3I69 - chains A and B; structure by X-ray diffraction, 2.38 A resolution.

Chain A (and B):
Protein: Glutathione S-transferase A1
From: Homo sapiens
Notes: EC 2.5.1.18; chain B of this document is another copy of the same molecule, construct and numbering; everything in this record applies to it too
Reference sequence: P08263 (GSTA1_HUMAN); numbering as in UniProt (aligned over 1-222)
Sequence (222 residues; row label = number of the first residue in the row):
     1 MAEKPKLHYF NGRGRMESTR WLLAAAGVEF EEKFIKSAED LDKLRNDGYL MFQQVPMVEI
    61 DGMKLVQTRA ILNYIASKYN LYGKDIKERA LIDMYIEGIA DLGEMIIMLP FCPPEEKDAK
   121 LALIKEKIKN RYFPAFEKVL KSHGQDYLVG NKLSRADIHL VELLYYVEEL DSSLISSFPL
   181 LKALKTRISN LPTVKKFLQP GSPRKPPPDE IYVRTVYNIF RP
Disordered / not traced: 1, 221-222 (chain B: 1)
Construct notes: engineered mutation G12 (Ala in P08263), I107 (Leu in P08263), M108 (Leu in P08263), F111 (Val in P08263), P208 (Met in P08263), I211 (Lys in P08263), Y212 (Ser in P08263), V213 (Leu in P08263), R214 (Glu in P08263), T215 (Glu in P08263), V216 (Ala in P08263), Y217 (Arg in P08263), N218 (Lys in P08263), P222 (Phe in P08263)
Swiss-Prot annotation at these positions:
  - binding site (glutathione): Y9, R45, Q54, V55, Q67, T68
  - modified residue: M1 (N-acetylmethionine), A2 (N-acetylalanine), K4 (N6-succinyllysine)
  - mutagenesis: Y9 (Y9F: Decreased isomerase activity), I71 (I71A/V: No significant effect on enzyme activity. Reduces protein stability)
Ligand contacts: glutathione (GSH): D101, K127, R131
What the authors report for this chain:
  - contacts within the chain: F111-Y217 (pi stacking)
  - conformationally variable residues (side-chain flip): F10, M108

Chain A / chain B interface:
Pairs across the interface - 61 pairs, chain A then chain B:
  M51(A) with M94(B), hydrophobic; Y95(B), hydrophobic; A135(B); V139(B), hydrophobic
  F52(A) with M94(B); G98(B); R131(B), hydrogen bond (backbone-side chain); Y132(B), hydrophobic; A135(B), hydrophobic; F136(B), hydrophobic
  Q53(A) with N130(B); R131(B), hydrogen bond
  Q54(A) with R131(B), hydrogen bond; Y132(B)
  D61(A) with K87(B), hydrogen bond (backbone-side chain)
  K64(A) with M94(B)
  L65(A) with A90(B), hydrophobic; M94(B), hydrophobic
  V66(A) with M94(B), hydrogen bond (backbone-side chain)
  Q67(A) with M94(B); E97(B); G98(B); D101(B), hydrogen bond
  R69(A) with R69(B); E97(B)
  A70(A) with D93(B); M94(B)
  N73(A) with D93(B), hydrogen bond
  Y74(A) with I86(B), hydrophobic; A90(B), hydrophobic
  S77(A) with I86(B); R89(B), hydrogen bond
  K78(A) with I86(B)
  Y82(A) with N73(B)
  I86(A) with Y74(B), hydrophobic; S77(B); K78(B)
  K87(A) with D61(B), hydrogen bond (side chain-backbone)
  R89(A) with S77(B), hydrogen bond
  A90(A) with L65(B), hydrophobic
  D93(A) with A70(B); N73(B), hydrogen bond
  M94(A) with M51(B), hydrophobic; F52(B); K64(B); L65(B), hydrophobic; V66(B); Q67(B); A70(B)
  Y95(A) with M51(B), hydrophobic
  E97(A) with Q67(B); R69(B), salt bridge
  G98(A) with F52(B); Q67(B)
  D101(A) with Q67(B)
  R131(A) with F52(B), hydrogen bond (side chain-backbone); Q53(B); Q54(B)
  Y132(A) with F52(B), hydrophobic
  A135(A) with M51(B); F52(B), hydrophobic
Also at the interface, not in a pair above, chain A (34 interface residues in all): R45, M63, F136, K138, V139
Also at the interface, not in a pair above, chain B (35 interface residues in all): R45, G48, M63, Y82

In short:
34 residues of chain A and 35 residues of chain B are in contact; the contacts include 12 hydrogen bonds and 1
salt bridge. Among the polar pairs are E97(A)-R69(B), F52(A)-R131(B) and Q53(A)-R131(B). Bound to chain A:
glutathione. The paper reports conformational variability at F10(A) and M108(A); contacts within the chain
involving F111(A) and Y217(A).
Chain A and chain B are both Glutathione S-transferase A1 (Homo sapiens); the structure, Apo Glutathione
Transferase A1-1 GIMF-helix mutant, was determined by X-ray diffraction (same publication as 3I6A).
